Entry 5K0U (electron microscopy, 2.79 A resolution); this record covers chains B and C of the 4 polymer chains in the assembly.

[Chain B]
Protein: Capsid protein VP3
Organism: Rhinovirus C
UniProt: E5D8F2 (E5D8F2_9ENTO); residues 1-235 here correspond to UniProt positions 333-567 (UniProt number = residue number + 332)
Sequence (235 residues; numbered 1 to 235; the number before each row is that of its first residue):
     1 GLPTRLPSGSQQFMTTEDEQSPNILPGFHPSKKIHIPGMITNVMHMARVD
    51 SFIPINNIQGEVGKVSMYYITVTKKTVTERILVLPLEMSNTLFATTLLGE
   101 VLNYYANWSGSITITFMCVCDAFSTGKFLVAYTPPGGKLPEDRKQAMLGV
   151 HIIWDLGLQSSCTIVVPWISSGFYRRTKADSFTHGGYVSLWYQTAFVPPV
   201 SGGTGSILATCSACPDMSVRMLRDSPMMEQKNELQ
Curated features (UniProtKB/Swiss-Prot):
  - region: Glu233 to Gln235 (Amphipathic alpha-helix)

[Chain C]
Protein: Capsid protein VP2
Organism: Rhinovirus C
UniProt: E5D8F2 (E5D8F2_9ENTO); residues 1-265 here correspond to UniProt positions 68-332 (UniProt number = residue number + 67)
Sequence (265 residues; each row starts with the number of its first residue):
     1 SPSVEACGYSDRLKQITIGNSTITTQDSLHTVLAYGEWPTYLSDIDATSV
    51 DKPTHPETSADRFYTLDSVEWQVGSHGWWWKLPDALKDMGVFGQNMYYHS
   101 MGRSGFIIHTQCNATKFHSGALIVAVIPEHQLAYVGGVKVNVGYDHTHPG
   151 QSGHQIRGPSQSNDRSGGKPDEDPLFNCNGTLLGNITIFPHQIINLRTNN
   201 SSTIVVPYINCVPMDNMLKHNNLSLVIIPLVPLRPGSSGINSVPITVTIA
   251 PYKSEFSGAMEAQRQ
Disordered / not traced: 1-10
Curated features (UniProtKB/Swiss-Prot):
  - site: Gln265 (Cleavage)

[How chain B and chain C interact]
Pairs across the interface - 63 pairs, chain B then chain C:
  Lys32(B) with Ile45(C), hydrogen bond (side chain-backbone); Ala47(C), hydrogen bond (side chain-backbone)
  Ile34(B) with Asp46(C); Cys211(C); Val212(C); Pro213(C)
  His35(B) with Glu37(C), salt bridge; Asp46(C)
  Ile36(B) with Asn210(C); Cys211(C), hydrophobic
  Pro37(B) with Pro207(C), hydrophobic; Tyr208(C)
  Gly38(B) with Tyr35(C)
  Val49(B) with Thr187(C)
  Asp50(B) with Thr187(C), hydrogen bond (backbone-side chain)
  Ser51(B) with Gly184(C); Asn185(C); Thr187(C)
  Phe52(B) with Gly184(C), hydrogen bond (backbone-backbone); Thr187(C); Ile193(C), hydrophobic; Leu230(C), hydrophobic
  Gly63(B) with Leu175(C)
  Lys64(B) with Leu175(C)
  Val65(B) with Leu183(C), hydrophobic; Leu230(C)
  Met67(B) with Leu175(C), hydrophobic
  Tyr68(B) with Leu175(C), hydrophobic; Leu182(C); Leu183(C), hydrogen bond (side chain-backbone)
  Tyr69(B) with Leu230(C); Pro232(C)
  Thr95(B) with Leu182(C); Asn185(C), hydrogen bond (backbone-side chain)
  Thr96(B) with Asn185(C)
  Leu97(B) with Asn185(C), hydrogen bond (backbone-side chain); Ile188(C), hydrophobic
  Met117(B) with Asn195(C)
  Cys118(B) with Asn195(C)
  Val119(B) with Ser119(C), hydrogen bond (backbone-side chain); Gly120(C); Ala121(C), hydrophobic; Asn195(C); Val231(C), hydrophobic
  Cys120(B) with Ser119(C); Arg197(C), hydrogen bond
  Asp121(B) with Lys116(C); Phe117(C); His118(C); Ser119(C); Arg197(C), hydrogen bond (backbone-side chain)
  Ala122(B) with Lys116(C), hydrogen bond (backbone-backbone); Arg197(C)
  Phe123(B) with Lys116(C); Phe117(C), hydrophobic
  Ser124(B) with Arg197(C), hydrogen bond (backbone-side chain)
  Leu156(B) with Arg197(C)
  Gly157(B) with Arg197(C)
  Ser160(B) with Asn195(C); Thr198(C), hydrogen bond
  Thr204(B) with Arg234(C), hydrogen bond (backbone-side chain)
  Ser206(B) with Val231(C)
  Leu208(B) with Leu230(C), hydrophobic
Other interface residues (no listed pair), chain B (37 interface residues in all): Met46, Glu100, Leu158, Gly203
Other interface residues (no listed pair), chain C (37 interface residues in all): Ile123, Asp173, Pro174, Ile209, Pro229

[In short]
The chain B/chain C interface involves 37 residues from each chain; the contacts include 14 hydrogen bonds and
1 salt bridge. Polar pairs include His35(B)-Glu37(C), Lys32(B)-Ile45(C) and Lys32(B)-Ala47(C).
Chain B is Capsid protein VP3 and chain C is Capsid protein VP2, both from Rhinovirus C; the structure, CryoEM
structure of the full virion of a human rhinovirus C, was determined by electron microscopy, deposited
together with 5JZG.
